5Q0H - chain A; structure by X-ray diffraction, 2.50 A resolution.

Chain A:
Molecule: Coagulation factor XI
Organism: Homo sapiens
Notes: EC 3.4.21.27; fragment: heavy chain
Reference sequence: P03951 (FA11_HUMAN); the construct lacks a stretch of the UniProt sequence and is renumbered around it, so the offset changes along the chain: 16-36 = UniProt 388-408; 37-58 = UniProt 411-432; 59-65 = UniProt 435-441; 66-143 = UniProt 444-521; 3 more segments
Sequence (244 residues; row label = number of the first residue in the row; note: 1 number in that range is skipped by the numbering (no residue carries it; nothing is unmodelled there); a row labelled like 36A-36B holds insertion residues (36A, then the next letters in order)):
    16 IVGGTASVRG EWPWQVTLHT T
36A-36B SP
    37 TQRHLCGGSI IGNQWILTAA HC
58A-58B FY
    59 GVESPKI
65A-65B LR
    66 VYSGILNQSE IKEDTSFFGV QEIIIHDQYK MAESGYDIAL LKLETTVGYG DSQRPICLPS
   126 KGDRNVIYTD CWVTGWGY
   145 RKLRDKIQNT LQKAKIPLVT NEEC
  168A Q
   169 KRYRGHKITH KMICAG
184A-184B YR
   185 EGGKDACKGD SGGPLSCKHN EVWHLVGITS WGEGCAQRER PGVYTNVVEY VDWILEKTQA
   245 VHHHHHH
Disordered / not traced: 246-251
Sequence notes: conflict Gly113 (Asn491 in P03951), Gly115 (Thr493 in P03951); expression tag (246-251)
Disulfides: Cys42-Cys58, Cys136-Cys201, Cys168-Cys182, Cys191-Cys219
Small-molecule neighbours: 9F1 (methyl [(4R,5E,8S)-11-chloro-8-[(2,6-difluoro-4-methylbenzene-1-carbonyl)amino]-4-methyl-2-oxo-1,3,4,7,8,10-hexahydro-2H-12,9-(azeno)-1,10-benzodiazacyclotetradecin-15-yl]carbamate): Arg39, His40, Leu41, His57, Cys58, Tyr143, Ile151, Asp189, Ala190, Cys191, Lys192, Gly193, Asp194, Ser195, Thr213, Ser214, Trp215, Gly216, Gly218, Cys219, Gly226

Overview:
Bound to chain A: compound 9F1.
Chain A is Coagulation factor XI (Homo sapiens); the structure, FACTOR XIA IN COMPLEX WITH THE INHIBITOR
methyl
[(4R,5E,8S)-11-chloro-8-[(2,6-difluoro-4-methylbenzene-1-carbonyl)amino]-4-methyl-2-oxo-1,3,4,7,8,10-hexahydro-2H-12,9-(azeno)-1,10-benzodiazacyclotetradecin-15-yl]carbamate,
was determined by X-ray diffraction, deposited together with 5Q0D, 5Q0E, 5Q0F and 5Q0G.
